Entry 3TMH (X-ray diffraction, 3.80 A resolution); this record covers chains B and D of the 10 polymer chains in the assembly.

Chain B:
Molecule: cAMP-dependent protein kinase type II-alpha regulatory subunit
Organism: Rattus norvegicus
Notes: fragment: Dimerization/docking domain (D/D)
Reference sequence: P12368 (KAP2_RAT); residues 0-44 here correspond to UniProt positions 1-45 (UniProt number = residue number + 1)
Sequence (48 residues; numbered -3 to 44; the number before each row is that of its first residue; numbers below 1 keep their minus sign (Gly-3 is residue -3)):
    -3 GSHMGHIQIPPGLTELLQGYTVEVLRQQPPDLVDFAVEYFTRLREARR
Not modelled in the structure: -3 to 7, 44
Construct notes: expression tag (-3 to -1); conflict Gly1 (Ser2 in P12368)

Chain D:
Molecule: A-kinase anchor protein 10, mitochondrial
Organism: Homo sapiens
Notes: fragment: A-kinase binding domain (AKB)
Reference sequence: O43572 (AKA10_HUMAN); numbering as in UniProt (aligned over 623-662)
Sequence (45 residues; numbered 618 to 662; the number before each row is that of its first residue):
   618 GSPEFVQGNTDEAQEELAWKIAKMIVSDVMQQAQYDQPLEKSTKL
Not modelled in the structure: 618-634
Construct notes: expression tag (618-622)
Curated features (UniProtKB/Swiss-Prot):
  - region: Leu634 to Asp645, Met647 (PKA-RII subunit binding)
  - natural variant: Val646 (I646V: Associated with increased basal heart rate and decreased heart rate variability; this construct carries the variant)

How chain B and chain D interact:
Pairs across the interface - 8 pairs, chain B then chain D:
  Leu9(B) - Met647(D)  hydrophobic
  Thr10(B) - Met647(D)
  Leu13(B) - Val643(D)  hydrophobic
  Gln14(B) - Trp636(D)
  Thr17(B) - Ala639(D)
  Val18(B) - Ala635(D)
  Val18(B) - Trp636(D)  hydrophobic
  Leu21(B) - Ala635(D)
Interface residues without a listed pair, chain D (7 interface residues in all): Ile638, Ile642

In short:
Chain B and chain D each contribute 7 residues to their interface.
Here chain B is cAMP-dependent protein kinase type II-alpha regulatory subunit (Rattus norvegicus) and chain D
is A-kinase anchor protein 10, mitochondrial (Homo sapiens). Entry 3TMH (Crystal structure of dual-specific
A-kinase anchoring protein 2 in complex with cAMP-dependent protein kinase A type ...) was determined by X-ray
diffraction.
